PDB entry 4Z1L | X-ray diffraction, 3.00 A resolution | chains Z and a of the 28 polymer chains in the assembly

[Chain Z]
Name: Proteasome subunit beta type-6
From: Saccharomyces cerevisiae
Notes: EC 3.4.25.1
UniProt: P23724 (PSB6_YEAST); residues 1-222 here correspond to UniProt positions 20-241 (UniProt number = residue number + 19)
Sequence (222 residues; row label = number of the first residue in the row):
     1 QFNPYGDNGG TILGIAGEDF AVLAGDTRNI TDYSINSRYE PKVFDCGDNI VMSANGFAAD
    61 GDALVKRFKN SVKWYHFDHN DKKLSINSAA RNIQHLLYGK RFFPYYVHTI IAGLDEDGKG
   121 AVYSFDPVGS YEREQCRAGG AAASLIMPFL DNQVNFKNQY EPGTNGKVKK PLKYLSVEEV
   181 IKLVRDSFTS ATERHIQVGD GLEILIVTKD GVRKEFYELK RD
Bound ions: Mg2+: Thr192, His195, Val198

[Chain a]
Name: Proteasome subunit beta type-7
From: Saccharomyces cerevisiae
Notes: EC 3.4.25.1
UniProt: P30657 (PSB7_YEAST); residues -12 to 233 here correspond to UniProt positions 21-266 (UniProt number = residue number + 33)
Sequence (246 residues; numbered -12 to 233; the number before each row is that of its first residue; numbers below 1 keep their minus sign (Thr-12 is residue -12)):
   -12 TQIANAGASP MVNTQQPIVT GTSVISMKYD NGVIIAADNL GSYGSLLRFN GVERLIPVGD
    48 NTVVGISGDI SDMQHIERLL KDLVTENAYD NPLADAEEAL EPSYIFEYLA TVMYQRRSKM
   108 NPLWNAIIVA GVQSNGDQFL RYVNLLGVTY SSPTLATGFG AHMANPLLRK VVDRESDIPK
   168 TTVQVAEEAI VNAMRVLYYR DARSSRNFSL AIIDKNTGLT FKKNLQVENM KWDFAKDIKG
   228 YGTQKI
Unresolved in the structure: -12 to 0, 233

[Interface between chain Z and chain a]
Contacting residue pairs - 39 pairs, chain Z then chain a:
  Gln1(Z) - Thr1(a)  hydrogen bond
  Phe2(Z) - Thr1(a)
  Phe2(Z) - Arg104(a)
  Phe2(Z) - Met107(a)
  Phe2(Z) - Pro109(a)  hydrophobic
  Phe2(Z) - Leu132(a)  hydrophobic
  Phe2(Z) - Leu133(a)  hydrophobic
  Asn3(Z) - Leu133(a)
  Pro4(Z) - Arg104(a)  hydrogen bond (backbone-side chain)
  Pro4(Z) - Met107(a)  hydrophobic
  Pro4(Z) - Leu133(a)
  Asn8(Z) - Val135(a)
  Ser34(Z) - His149(a)  hydrogen bond
  Ile35(Z) - Arg156(a)  hydrogen bond (backbone-side chain)
  Asn36(Z) - Tyr137(a)  hydrogen bond
  Asn36(Z) - Ser139(a)
  Asn36(Z) - Arg156(a)
  Ser37(Z) - Ser138(a)  hydrogen bond (side chain-backbone)
  Glu40(Z) - Arg128(a)  salt bridge
  Glu40(Z) - Tyr137(a)
  Glu40(Z) - Ser138(a)  hydrogen bond (side chain-backbone)
  Phe57(Z) - Arg104(a)
  Phe57(Z) - Leu133(a)
  Phe57(Z) - Val135(a)  hydrophobic
  Ala59(Z) - Tyr101(a)
  Ala59(Z) - Leu133(a)
  Ala59(Z) - Gly134(a)
  Ala59(Z) - Val135(a)
  Asp60(Z) - Tyr101(a)  hydrogen bond
  Asp60(Z) - Arg104(a)  salt bridge
  Asp62(Z) - Thr136(a)  hydrogen bond
  Ala63(Z) - Tyr101(a)
  Lys66(Z) - Glu94(a)  salt bridge
  Phe103(Z) - Arg104(a)
  Phe103(Z) - Ser105(a)
  Tyr105(Z) - Tyr101(a)
  Glu218(Z) - Arg161(a)  salt bridge
  Arg221(Z) - Asp160(a)  salt bridge
  Arg221(Z) - Arg161(a)
Also at the interface, not in a pair above, chain Z (24 interface residues in all): Tyr5, Asn29, Tyr39, Lys100
Also at the interface, not in a pair above, chain a (22 interface residues in all): Trp111, Leu142

[In short]
Chain Z and chain a form an interface of 24 and 22 residues respectively; the contacts include 9 hydrogen
bonds and 5 salt bridges. Polar pairs include Glu40(Z)-Arg128(a), Asp60(Z)-Arg104(a) and Lys66(Z)-Glu94(a).
Thr192(Z), His195(Z) and Val198(Z) form the Mg2+ site.
Here chain Z is Proteasome subunit beta type-6 and chain a is Proteasome subunit beta type-7, both from
Saccharomyces cerevisiae. Entry 4Z1L (Yeast 20S proteasome in complex with belactosin C derivative 3) was
determined by X-ray diffraction.
